5HC9 - chains A and C; structure by X-ray diffraction, 2.90 A resolution.

== Chain A ==
Molecule: tRNA nucleotidyl transferase-related protein
From: Thermotoga maritima (strain ATCC 43589 / MSB8 / DSM 3109 / JCM 10099)
Notes: EC 2.7.7.72
UniProtKB: Q9WZH4 (Q9WZH4_THEMA); residues 2-428 here correspond to UniProt positions 437-863 (UniProt number = residue number + 435)
Amino-acid sequence (441 residues; numbered 1 to 441; the number before each row is that of its first residue):
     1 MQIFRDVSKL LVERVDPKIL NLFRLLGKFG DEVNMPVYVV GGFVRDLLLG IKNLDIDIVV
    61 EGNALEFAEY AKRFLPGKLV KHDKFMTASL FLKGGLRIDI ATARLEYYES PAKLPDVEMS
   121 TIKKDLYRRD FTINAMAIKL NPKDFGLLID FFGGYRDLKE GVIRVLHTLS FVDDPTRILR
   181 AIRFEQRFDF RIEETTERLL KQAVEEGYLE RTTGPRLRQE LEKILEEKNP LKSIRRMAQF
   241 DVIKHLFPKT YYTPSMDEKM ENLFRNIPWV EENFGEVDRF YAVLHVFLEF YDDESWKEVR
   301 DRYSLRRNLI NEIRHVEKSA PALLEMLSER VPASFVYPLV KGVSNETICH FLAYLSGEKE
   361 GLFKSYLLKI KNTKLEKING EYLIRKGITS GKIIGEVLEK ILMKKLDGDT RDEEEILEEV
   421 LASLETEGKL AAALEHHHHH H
Disordered / not traced: 426-441
Construct notes: initiating methionine (1); expression tag (429-441)
Bound ions: Mg2+: Asp57, Asp99

== Chain C ==
Molecule: tRNAphe
Sequence (76 nucleotides; row label = number of the first residue in the row):
     1 GGCCAGGUAG CUCAGUUGGU AGAGCACUGG ACUGAAAAUC CAGGUGUCGG CGGUUCGAUU
    61 CCGCCCCUGG CCACCA

== Chain A / chain C interface ==
Contacting residue pairs - 39 pairs, chain A then chain C:
  His82(A) - C74(C)  salt bridge to the phosphate
  Phe85(A) - C74(C)  stacking on the base
  Thr87(A) - C74(C)  hydrogen bond to the phosphate
  Arg97(A) - A73(C)  hydrogen bond to the sugar
  Ala101(A) - C74(C)  sugar contact
  Arg128(A) - C74(C)  hydrogen bond to the base
  Arg128(A) - C75(C)  hydrogen bond to the sugar
  Arg129(A) - C75(C)  sugar contact
  Arg129(A) - A76(C)  phosphate contact
  Asp130(A) - A76(C)  hydrogen bond to the phosphate
  Asp174(A) - A76(C)  base contact
  Arg177(A) - C75(C)  sugar contact
  Arg177(A) - A76(C)  salt bridge to the phosphate
  Arg180(A) - A76(C)  sugar contact
  Pro215(A) - C71(C)  sugar contact
  Arg216(A) - C71(C)  sugar contact
  Arg216(A) - A76(C)  hydrogen bond to the base
  Arg218(A) - C4(C)  hydrogen bond to the sugar
  Arg218(A) - A5(C)  salt bridge to the phosphate
  Tyr281(A) - A5(C)  hydrogen bond to the phosphate
  Ser304(A) - C4(C)  hydrogen bond to the sugar
  Leu305(A) - A5(C)  phosphate contact
  Arg306(A) - G6(C)  phosphate contact
  Arg307(A) - G6(C)  hydrogen bond to the phosphate
  Arg307(A) - A14(C)  salt bridge to the phosphate
  Asn308(A) - U16(C)  hydrogen bond to the base
  Glu312(A) - U16(C)  base contact
  Pro338(A) - U17(C)  base contact
  Lys341(A) - U17(C)  hydrogen bond to the base
  Lys341(A) - G18(C)  salt bridge to the phosphate
  Asn379(A) - C56(C)  hydrogen bond to the phosphate
  Gly380(A) - C56(C)  hydrogen bond to the phosphate
  Glu381(A) - C56(C)  hydrogen bond to the phosphate
  Gly391(A) - G19(C)  base contact
  Lys392(A) - G19(C)  sugar contact
  Ile394(A) - C56(C)  base contact
  Gly395(A) - G19(C)  base contact
  Gly395(A) - C56(C)  base contact
  Glu399(A) - U17(C)  hydrogen bond to the base
Other interface residues (no listed pair), chain A (36 interface residues in all): Asp57, Thr213, Glu222, Asn311, Ile384
Other interface residues (no listed pair), chain C (18 interface residues in all): C13, G15, U55, C72

== Summary ==
Chain A and chain C form an interface of 36 and 18 residues respectively; the contacts include 16 hydrogen
bonds, 5 salt bridges and 1 aromatic stacking contact. Polar contacts include Arg128(A)-C74(C),
Arg216(A)-A76(C) and Asn308(A)-U16(C). The Mg2+ site is built by Asp57(A) and Asp99(A).
Chain A is tRNA nucleotidyl transferase-related protein (Thermotoga maritima (strain ATCC 43589 / MSB8 / DSM
3109 / JCM 10099)) and chain C is tRNAphe; the structure, Thermotoga maritima CCA-adding enzyme complexed with
tRNA_CCA, was determined by X-ray diffraction.
